9H2A - chains J and K of the 32 polymer chains in the assembly; structure by electron microscopy, 5.20 A resolution (low resolution: residue-level contacts below are approximate; hydrogen-bond / salt-bridge calls are withheld).

== Chain J (and K) ==
Name: Capsid-associated protein VP80
Source organism: Autographa californica nucleopolyhedrovirus
Notes: chain K of this document is another copy of the same molecule, construct and numbering; everything in this record applies to it too
Reference sequence: Q00733 (VP80_NPVAC); residues 1-691 here = UniProt positions 1-691
Chain sequence (691 residues; row label = number of the first residue in the row):
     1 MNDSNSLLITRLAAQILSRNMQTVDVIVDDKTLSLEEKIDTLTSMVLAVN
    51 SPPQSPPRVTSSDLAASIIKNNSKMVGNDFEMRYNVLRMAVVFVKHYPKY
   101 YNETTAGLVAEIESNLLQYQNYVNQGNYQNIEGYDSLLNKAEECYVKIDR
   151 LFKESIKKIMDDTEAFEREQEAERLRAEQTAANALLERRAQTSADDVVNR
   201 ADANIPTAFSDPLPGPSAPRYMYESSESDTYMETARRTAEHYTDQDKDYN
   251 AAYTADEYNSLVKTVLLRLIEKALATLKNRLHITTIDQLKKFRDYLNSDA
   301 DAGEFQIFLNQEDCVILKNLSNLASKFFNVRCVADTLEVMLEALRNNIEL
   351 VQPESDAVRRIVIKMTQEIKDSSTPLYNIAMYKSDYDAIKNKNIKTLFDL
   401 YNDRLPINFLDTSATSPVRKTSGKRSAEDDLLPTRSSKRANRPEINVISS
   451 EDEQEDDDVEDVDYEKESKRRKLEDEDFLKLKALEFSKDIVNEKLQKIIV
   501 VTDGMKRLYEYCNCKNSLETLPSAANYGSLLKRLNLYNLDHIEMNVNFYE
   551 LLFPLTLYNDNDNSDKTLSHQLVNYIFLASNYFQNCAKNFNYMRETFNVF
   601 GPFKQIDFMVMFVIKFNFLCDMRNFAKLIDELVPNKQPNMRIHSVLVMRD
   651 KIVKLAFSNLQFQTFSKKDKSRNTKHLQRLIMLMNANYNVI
Disordered / not traced: 1-486, 663-691 (chain K: 1-489, 563-565, 669-691)
Disulfide bonds: Cys512-Cys514

== Chain J / chain K interface ==
Pairs across the interface (56; chain J residue first):
  Lys488(J) with Thr664(K); Phe665(K); Lys668(K)
  Ile490(J) with Lys604(K); Phe608(K)
  Glu493(J) with Asp540(K)
  Lys494(J) with Phe608(K)
  Lys497(J) with Asp540(K)
  Asn538(J) with Ile490(K); Glu493(K); Lys497(K)
  Asp540(J) with Ile490(K); Glu493(K); Lys497(K)
  Ile542(J) with Glu550(K)
  Glu543(J) with Glu543(K); Asn547(K); Glu550(K)
  Met544(J) with Asn547(K); Tyr549(K); Glu550(K)
  Asn545(J) with Asn547(K); Lys654(K)
  Asn547(J) with Glu543(K); Met544(K); Gln661(K)
  Tyr549(J) with Ser658(K); Gln661(K); Phe665(K)
  Glu550(J) with Ile542(K); Glu543(K); Met544(K)
  Phe553(J) with Phe665(K)
  Lys604(J) with Ile490(K); Glu493(K)
  Phe608(J) with Ile490(K); Lys494(K)
  Lys636(J) with Lys668(K)
  Pro638(J) with Lys668(K)
  His643(J) with Phe665(K); Ser666(K)
  Val647(J) with Phe662(K)
  Lys654(J) with Asn545(K); Lys654(K); Ser658(K); Gln661(K)
  Leu655(J) with Lys651(K)
  Ser658(J) with Val647(K); Asp650(K); Lys651(K)
  Asn659(J) with Lys651(K)
  Gln661(J) with Tyr549(K); His643(K); Val647(K)
  Phe662(J) with Tyr549(K); Phe553(K)
Interface residues without a listed pair, chain J (32 interface residues in all): Gln637, Met640, Leu646, Lys651, Leu660
Interface residues without a listed pair, chain K (32 interface residues in all): His541, Gln605, Leu655, Phe657, Asn659

== Overview ==
The chain J/chain K interface involves 32 residues from each chain.
Chain J and chain K are both Capsid-associated protein VP80 (Autographa californica nucleopolyhedrovirus); the
structure, AcMNPV complete basal cap, was determined by electron microscopy (same publication as 9H2B, 9H2C,
9H2H, 9H2J and 9H2K).
